6Y7V - chains A and B; structure by X-ray diffraction, 2.24 A resolution.

== Chain A ==
Molecule: ER lumen protein-retaining receptor 2
Organism: Gallus gallus
UniProt: Q5ZKX9 (ERD22_CHICK); numbering as in UniProt (aligned over 1-212)
Amino-acid sequence (212 residues; each row starts with the number of its first residue):
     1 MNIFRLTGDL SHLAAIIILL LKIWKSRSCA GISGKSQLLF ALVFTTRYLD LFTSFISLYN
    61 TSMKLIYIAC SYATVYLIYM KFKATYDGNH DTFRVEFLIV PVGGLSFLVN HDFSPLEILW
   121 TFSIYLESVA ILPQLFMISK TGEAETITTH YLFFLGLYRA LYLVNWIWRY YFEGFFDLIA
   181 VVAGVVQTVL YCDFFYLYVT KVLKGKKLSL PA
Disordered / not traced: 211-212
UniProt features mapped onto this chain:
  - region: Arg47, Tyr48 (Interaction with the K-D-E-L motif on target proteins), Arg159 to Arg169 (Interaction with the K-D-E-L motif on target proteins), Lys204 to Lys207 (Important for recycling of cargo proteins with the sequence motif K-D-E-L from the Golgi to the endoplasmic reticulum)
  - site: Arg5 (Interaction with the K-D-E-L motif on target proteins), Ser54 (Interaction with the K-D-E-L motif on target proteins), Glu117 (Interaction with the K-D-E-L motif on target proteins), Asp193 (Important for recycling of cargo proteins with the sequence motif K-D-E-L from the Golgi to the endoplasmic reticulum)
  - mutagenesis: His12 (H12A: Loss of binding to the sequence motif K-D-E-L), Arg47 (R47K: Loss of binding to the sequence motif K-D-E-L), Glu127 (E127A/Q: Loss of binding to the sequence motif K-D-E-L), Tyr158 (Y158F: Loss of binding to the sequence motif K-D-E-L)
Reported in the primary citation:
  - specificity-determining residues: Asp50, Glu117, Trp120
  - mutagenesis - E117A: unchanged localization to KDEL, RDEL, or HDEL
  - mutagenesis - E117A, E117N, E117Q: increased localization to ADEL
  - mutagenesis - D50N: abolished localization to all signal variants
  - mutagenesis - W120A, W120F, R169A: abolished localization to KDEL
  - mutagenesis - R169K: decreased localization to both signals
  - mutagenesis - E117A: unchanged co-localization with Glu-his-asp-glu-leu (chain B)
  - mutagenesis - E117D, E117Q: unchanged localization to KDEL
  - mutagenesis - W120A, W120F, R169A: decreased co-localization with Glu-his-asp-glu-leu (chain B)
  - mutagenesis - E117A/W120A: abolished co-localization with Glu-his-asp-glu-leu (chain B)
  - mutagenesis - D50N/E117Q: increased localization to DDEL

== Chain B ==
Molecule: Glu-his-asp-glu-leu
Amino-acid sequence (5 residues; row label = number of the first residue in the row):
     4 EHDEL

== Chain A / chain B interface ==
Pairs across the interface - 24 pairs, chain A then chain B:
  Arg5(A) - Asp6(B)
  Arg5(A) - Glu7(B)
  Arg5(A) - Leu8(B)
  Asp9(A) - Leu8(B)
  Arg47(A) - Leu8(B)  hydrogen bond (side chain-backbone)
  Tyr48(A) - Leu8(B)  hydrogen bond (side chain-backbone)
  Asp50(A) - His5(B)
  Ser54(A) - Glu4(B)  hydrogen bond
  Ile56(A) - Asp6(B)
  Asn60(A) - Asp6(B)
  Asn60(A) - Glu7(B)
  Asn60(A) - Leu8(B)
  Met63(A) - Leu8(B)  hydrophobic
  Lys64(A) - Leu8(B)
  Tyr67(A) - Leu8(B)  hydrophobic
  Glu117(A) - His5(B)  salt bridge
  Trp120(A) - His5(B)
  Arg159(A) - Leu8(B)  hydrogen bond (side chain-backbone)
  Tyr162(A) - Glu7(B)
  Tyr162(A) - Leu8(B)  hydrogen bond (side chain-backbone)
  Asn165(A) - Glu7(B)  hydrogen bond
  Trp166(A) - Glu7(B)  hydrogen bond
  Arg169(A) - Asp6(B)  salt bridge
  Arg169(A) - Glu7(B)  salt bridge
Other interface residues (no listed pair), chain A (20 interface residues in all): Phe175, Asp177
Interface features reported in the paper:
  - interface residues, chain A: Arg5(A), Arg47(A), Tyr48(A), Ser54(A), Glu117(A), Trp120(A), Arg159(A), Tyr162(A), Trp166(A), Arg169(A)
  - hot spots on chain A (mutagenesis) - E117A (K_D_ 9.3 +/- 1.0 uM), E117D (2.1 +/- 0.33 uM): decreased binding to KDEL
  - hot spots on chain A (mutagenesis) - W120A, W120F, R169A: abolished binding to KDEL
  - hot spots on chain A (mutagenesis) - W120A, R169A, R169K: decreased binding to Glu-his-asp-glu-leu (chain B)

== Summary ==
Chain A and chain B form an interface of 20 and 5 residues respectively; the contacts include 7 hydrogen bonds
and 3 salt bridges. Polar contacts include Glu117(A)-His5(B), Arg169(A)-Asp6(B) and Arg169(A)-Glu7(B). From
the paper: E117A, E117N and E117Q of chain A increase localization to ADEL; interface residues Arg5(A),
Arg47(A) and Tyr48(A) among others; 11 substitutions were tested in all.
Here chain A is ER lumen protein-retaining receptor 2 (Gallus gallus) and chain B is Glu-his-asp-glu-leu.
Entry 6Y7V (Crystal structure of the KDEL receptor bound to HDEL peptide at pH 6.0) was determined by X-ray
diffraction (same publication as 6ZXR).
